6I84 - chains V and T of the 23 polymer chains in the assembly; structure by electron microscopy, 4.40 A resolution (low resolution: residue-level contacts below are approximate; hydrogen-bond / salt-bridge calls are withheld).

Chain V:
Molecule: Histone H2A type 1
Source organism: Xenopus laevis
Reference sequence: P06897 (H2A1_XENLA); residues 0-129 here correspond to UniProt positions 1-130 (UniProt number = residue number + 1)
Amino-acid sequence (130 residues; each row starts with the number of its first residue; numbering starts at 0):
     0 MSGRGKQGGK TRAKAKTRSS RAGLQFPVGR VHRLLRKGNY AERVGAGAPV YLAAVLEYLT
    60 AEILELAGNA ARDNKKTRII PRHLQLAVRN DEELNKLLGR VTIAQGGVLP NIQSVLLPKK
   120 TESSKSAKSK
Unresolved in the structure: 0-13, 119-129
Differences from the reference sequence: conflict Arg99 (Gly100 in P06897), Ser123 (Ala124 in P06897)
Curated features (UniProtKB/Swiss-Prot):
  - modified residue: Ser1 (N-acetylserine), Lys5 (N6-(2-hydroxyisobutyryl)lysine), Lys9 (N6-(2-hydroxyisobutyryl)lysine), Lys36 (N6-(2-hydroxyisobutyryl)lysine), Lys74 (N6-(2-hydroxyisobutyryl)lysine), Lys75 (N6-(2-hydroxyisobutyryl)lysine), Lys95 (N6-(2-hydroxyisobutyryl)lysine), Gln104 (N5-methylglutamine), Lys118 (N6-(2-hydroxyisobutyryl)lysine)
  - cross-link (Glycyl lysine isopeptide (Lys-Gly)): Lys13 (interchain with G-Cter in ubiquitin), Lys15 (interchain with G-Cter in ubiquitin), Lys119 (interchain with G-Cter in ubiquitin)

Chain T:
Molecule: 169-nt DNA strand
Sequence (169 nucleotides; row label = number of the first residue in the row):
    56 ATCAGAATCC CGGTGCCGAG GCCGCTCAAT TGGTCGTAGA CAGCTCTAGC ACCGCTTAAA
   116 CGCACGTACG CGCTGTCCCC CGCGTTTTAA CCGCCAAGGG GATTACTCCC TAGTCTCCAG
   176 GCACGTGTCA GATATATACA TCGATATAGG AATAACAGGA TCCAGTGAG

Chain V / chain T interface:
Pairs across the interface (17; chain V residue first):
  Lys15(V) - DA174(T)
  Lys15(V) - DG175(T)
  Thr16(V) - DG176(T)
  Arg29(V) - DG176(T)
  Arg29(V) - DC177(T)
  Arg35(V) - DA167(T)
  Lys36(V) - DG168(T)
  Glu41(V) - DA167(T)
  Arg42(V) - DC165(T)
  Arg42(V) - DT166(T)
  Arg42(V) - DA167(T)
  Val43(V) - DT166(T)
  Val43(V) - DA167(T)
  Gly44(V) - DT166(T)
  Lys75(V) - DG186(T)
  Thr76(V) - DG186(T)
  Arg77(V) - DA185(T)
Interface residues without a listed pair, chain V (14 interface residues in all): Ala45, Lys74

Overview:
The interface between chain V and chain T involves 14 residues on one side and 10 on the other.
Chain V is Histone H2A type 1 (Xenopus laevis) and chain T is a 169-nt DNA strand; the structure, Structure of
transcribing RNA polymerase II-nucleosome complex, was determined by electron microscopy.
